Entry 4HD6 (X-ray diffraction, 2.00 A resolution); this record covers chain A.

# Chain A
Molecule: Tyrosinase
Organism: Bacillus megaterium
Notes: EC 1.14.18.1
UniProtKB: B2ZB02 (B2ZB02_BACME); numbering as in UniProt (aligned over 1-297)
Amino-acid sequence (303 residues; row label = number of the first residue in the row):
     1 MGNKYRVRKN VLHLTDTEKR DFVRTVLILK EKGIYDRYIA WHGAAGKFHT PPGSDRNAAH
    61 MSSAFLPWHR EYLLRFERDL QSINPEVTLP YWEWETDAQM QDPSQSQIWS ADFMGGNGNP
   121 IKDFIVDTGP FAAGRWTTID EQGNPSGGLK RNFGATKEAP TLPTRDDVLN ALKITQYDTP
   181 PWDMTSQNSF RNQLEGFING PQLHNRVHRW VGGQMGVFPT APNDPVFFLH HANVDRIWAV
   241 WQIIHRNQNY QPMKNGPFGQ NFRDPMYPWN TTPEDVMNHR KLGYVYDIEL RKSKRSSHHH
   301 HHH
Unresolved in the structure: 1-3, 291-303
Construct notes: engineered mutation G2 (Ser in B2ZB02), F218 (Val in B2ZB02); expression tag (298-303)
Metal / ion sites: Cu ion site 1: H42, H60, H69; Cu ion site 2: H204, H208, H231
From the paper describing this entry:
  - Cu ion coordination: H60
  - conformationally variable residues (side-chain flip): H60, F218
  - mutagenesis - V218F (4.2-fold): increased catalytic activity on L-tyrosine
  - mutagenesis - V218F (2.1-fold): decreased catalytic activity on L-Dopa
  - mutagenesis - V218F (28-fold): decreased binding to tyrosine

# Summary
The Cu ion site 1 is built by H42, H60 and H69. H204, H208 and H231 form the Cu ion site 2. From the paper:
V218F increases catalytic activity on L-tyrosine; Cu ion coordination by H60.
Chain A is Tyrosinase (Bacillus megaterium); the structure, Crystal Structure of Tyrosinase from Bacillus
megaterium V218F mutant soaked in CuSO4, was determined by X-ray diffraction, deposited together with 4HD4 and
4HD7.
